8RC4 - chains e and h of the 16 polymer chains in the assembly; structure by electron microscopy, 3.10 A resolution.

Chain e:
Name: Integrator complex subunit 5
Organism: Homo sapiens
UniProt: Q6P9B9 (INT5_HUMAN); numbering as in UniProt (aligned over 1-1019)
Sequence (1021 residues; row label = number of the first residue in the row; numbers below 1 keep their minus sign (Ser-1 is residue -1)):
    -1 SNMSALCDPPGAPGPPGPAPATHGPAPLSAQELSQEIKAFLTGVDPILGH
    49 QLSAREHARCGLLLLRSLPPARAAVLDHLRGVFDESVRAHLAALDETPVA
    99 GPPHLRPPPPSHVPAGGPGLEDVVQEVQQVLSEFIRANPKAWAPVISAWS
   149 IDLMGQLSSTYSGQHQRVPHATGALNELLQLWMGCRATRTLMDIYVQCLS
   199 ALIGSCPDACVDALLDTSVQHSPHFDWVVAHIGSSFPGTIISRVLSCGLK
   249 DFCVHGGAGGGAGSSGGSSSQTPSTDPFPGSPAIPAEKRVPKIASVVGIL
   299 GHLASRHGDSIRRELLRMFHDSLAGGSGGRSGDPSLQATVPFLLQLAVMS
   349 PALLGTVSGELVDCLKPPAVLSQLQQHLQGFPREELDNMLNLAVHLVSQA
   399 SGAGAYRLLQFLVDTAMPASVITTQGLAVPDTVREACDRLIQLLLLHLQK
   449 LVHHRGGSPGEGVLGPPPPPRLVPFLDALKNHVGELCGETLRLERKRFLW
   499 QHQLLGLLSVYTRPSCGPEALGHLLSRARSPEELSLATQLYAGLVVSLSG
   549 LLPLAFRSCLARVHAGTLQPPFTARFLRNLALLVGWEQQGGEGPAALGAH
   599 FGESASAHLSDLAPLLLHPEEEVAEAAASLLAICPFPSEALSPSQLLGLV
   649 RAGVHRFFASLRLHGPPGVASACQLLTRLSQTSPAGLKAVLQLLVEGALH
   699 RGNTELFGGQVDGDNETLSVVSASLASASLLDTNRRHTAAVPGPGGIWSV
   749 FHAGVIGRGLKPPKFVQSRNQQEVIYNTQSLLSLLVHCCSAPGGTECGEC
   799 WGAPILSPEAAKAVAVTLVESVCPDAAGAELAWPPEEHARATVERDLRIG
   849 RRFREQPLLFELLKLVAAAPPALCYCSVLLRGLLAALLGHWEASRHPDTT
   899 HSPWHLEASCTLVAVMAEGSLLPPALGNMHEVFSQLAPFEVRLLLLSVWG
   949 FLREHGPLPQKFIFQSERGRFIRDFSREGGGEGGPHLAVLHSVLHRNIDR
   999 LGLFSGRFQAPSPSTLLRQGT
Disordered / not traced: -1 to 23, 96-114, 255-289, 321-337, 416-427, 455-465, 710-725, 792-794, 1010-1019
Differences from the reference sequence: expression tag (-1 to 0)

Chain h:
Name: Integrator complex subunit 8
Organism: Homo sapiens
UniProt: Q75QN2 (INT8_HUMAN); residue numbers follow UniProt; this construct covers 1-995
Sequence (995 residues; numbered 1 to 995; the number before each row is that of its first residue):
     1 MSAEAADREAATSSRPCTPPQTCWFEFLLEESLLEKHLRKPCPDPAPVQL
    51 IVQFLEQASKPSVNEQNQVQPPPDNKRNRILKLLALKVAAHLKWDLDILE
   101 KSLSVPVLNMLLNELLCISKVPPGTKHVDMDLATLPPTTAMAVLLYNRWA
   151 IRTIVQSSFPVKQAKPGPPQLSVMNQMQQEKELTENILKVLKEQAADSIL
   201 VLEAALKLNKDLYVHTMRTLDLLAMEPGMVNGETESSTAGLKVKTEEMQC
   251 QVCYDLGAAYFQQGSTNSAVYENAREKFFRTKELIAEIGSLSLHCTIDEK
   301 RLAGYCQACDVLVPSSDSTSQQLTPYSQVHICLRSGNYQEVIQIFIEDNL
   351 TLSLPVQFRQSVLRELFKKAQQGNEALDEICFKVCACNTVRDILEGRTIS
   401 VQFNQLFLRPNKEKIDFLLEVCSRSVNLEKASESLKGNMAAFLKNVCLGL
   451 EDLQYVFMISSHELFITLLKDEERKLLVDQMRKRSPRVNLCIKPVTSFYD
   501 IPASASVNIGQLEHQLILSVDPWRIRQILIELHGMTSERQFWTVSNKWEV
   551 PSVYSGVILGIKDNLTRDLVYILMAKGLHCSTVKDFSHAKQLFAACLELV
   601 TEFSPKLRQVMLNEMLLLDIHTHEAGTGQAGERPPSDLISRVRGYLEMRL
   651 PDIPLRQVIAEECVAFMLNWRENEYLTLQVPAFLLQSNPYVKLGQLLAAT
   701 CKELPGPKESRRTAKDLWEVVVQICSVSSQHKRGNDGRVSLIKQRESTLG
   751 IMYRSELLSFIKKLREPLVLTIILSLFVKLHNVREDIVNDITAEHISIWP
   801 SSIPNLQSVDFEAVAITVKELVRYTLSINPNNHSWLIIQADIYFATNQYS
   851 AALHYYLQAGAVCSDFFNKAVPPDVYTDQVIKRMIKCCSLLNCHTQVAIL
   901 CQFLREIDYKTAFKSLQEQNSHDAMDSYYDYIWDVTILEYLTYLHHKRGE
   951 TDKRQIAIKAIGQTELNASNPEEVLQLAAQRRKKKFLQAMAKLYF
Disordered / not traced: 1-21, 226-235, 730-737

Chain e / chain h interface:
Pairs across the interface (216; chain e residue first):
  Glu433(e) with Ile501(h)
  Arg437(e) with Ile501(h); Pro502(h)
  Gln440(e) with Ser497(h); Tyr499(h), hydrogen bond
  Leu441(e) with Val507(h), hydrophobic
  Leu444(e) with Gly510(h); Gln511(h)
  Gln447(e) with Gly510(h), hydrogen bond (side chain-backbone); His514(h), hydrogen bond
  Lys448(e) with Glu513(h), salt bridge; Val544(h)
  Val450(e) with Asn546(h), hydrogen bond (backbone-side chain)
  His451(e) with Val544(h); Ser545(h)
  His452(e) with Thr543(h); Val544(h); Asn546(h), hydrogen bond (backbone-side chain)
  Arg453(e) with Thr543(h), hydrogen bond (backbone-backbone); Asn546(h)
  Gly454(e) with Trp542(h); Thr543(h); Ser545(h); Asn546(h); Trp548(h); Tyr571(h), hydrogen bond (backbone-side chain)
  Trp498(e) with Ser497(h); Tyr499(h), hydrogen bond
  His500(e) with Val495(h)
  Gln501(e) with Ser497(h); His514(h)
  Val508(e) with Lys547(h)
  Arg511(e) with Lys547(h)
  Pro529(e) with Asn489(h); Leu490(h)
  Ser533(e) with Leu490(h); Cys491(h), hydrogen bond (side chain-backbone)
  Thr536(e) with Leu490(h); Cys491(h), hydrogen bond (side chain-backbone)
  Gln537(e) with Cys491(h); Lys493(h), hydrogen bond (side chain-backbone); Pro494(h); Val495(h)
  Ala540(e) with Ile492(h); Pro494(h), hydrophobic
  Gly541(e) with Leu518(h)
  Val543(e) with His579(h), hydrogen bond (backbone-side chain)
  Val544(e) with Ile517(h); Leu518(h); His579(h), hydrogen bond (backbone-side chain)
  Ser545(e) with Lys547(h); His579(h), hydrogen bond (backbone-side chain)
  Leu546(e) with His579(h), hydrogen bond (backbone-side chain); Val583(h)
  Ser547(e) with Val583(h)
  Leu580(e) with Val488(h)
  Leu581(e) with Leu490(h), hydrophobic
  Trp584(e) with Val488(h); Leu490(h), hydrophobic; Ile492(h), hydrophobic
  Gln587(e) with Arg487(h); Val488(h), hydrogen bond (side chain-backbone)
  Gly591(e) with Ile492(h)
  Leu595(e) with Ile492(h), hydrophobic
  Glu637(e) with Ile828(h); Asn829(h); Pro830(h)
  Ala638(e) with Asn831(h)
  Leu639(e) with Asn831(h), hydrogen bond (backbone-side chain)
  Ser640(e) with Pro830(h); Asn831(h); Gln858(h)
  Pro641(e) with Asn831(h); Gln858(h); Val862(h), hydrophobic; Phe866(h)
  Ser642(e) with His854(h); Gln858(h), hydrogen bond; Phe995(h)
  Leu644(e) with Phe866(h), hydrophobic
  Leu645(e) with Phe866(h), hydrophobic; Phe995(h), hydrophobic
  Arg649(e) with Lys992(h); Phe995(h), hydrogen bond (side chain-backbone)
  Pro664(e) with Asn445(h); Leu448(h), hydrophobic
  Pro665(e) with Leu448(h)
  Ala683(e) with Asp865(h); Phe866(h)
  Lys686(e) with Asn868(h); Lys869(h)
  Ala687(e) with Phe866(h), hydrophobic
  Gln690(e) with Asn868(h); Lys984(h); Gln988(h), hydrogen bond
  Gln770(e) with Gly437(h); Asn438(h); Ala441(h)
  Ile773(e) with Gly396(h); Arg397(h)
  Tyr774(e) with Ile393(h); Ile399(h), hydrophobic; Asn438(h); Ala441(h), hydrophobic; Phe442(h), hydrogen bond (side chain-backbone); Asn445(h)
  Gln777(e) with Ile399(h); Asn404(h), hydrogen bond
  Leu780(e) with Val401(h), hydrophobic
  Val784(e) with Leu408(h), hydrophobic
  His785(e) with Leu408(h)
  Ser788(e) with Leu408(h)
  Gly791(e) with Arg409(h)
  Cys795(e) with Arg409(h), hydrogen bond (backbone-side chain); Asn411(h), hydrogen bond
  Gly796(e) with Arg409(h), hydrogen bond (backbone-side chain)
  Glu797(e) with Asp378(h); Arg409(h)
  Cys798(e) with Asn411(h); Glu413(h); Lys414(h), hydrogen bond (backbone-side chain)
  Trp799(e) with Asp378(h); Glu379(h); Phe382(h), hydrophobic; Lys383(h); Leu406(h); Glu413(h); Lys414(h)
  Gly800(e) with Asp378(h); Arg409(h); Lys414(h), hydrogen bond (backbone-side chain)
  Ala801(e) with Gln405(h); Leu406(h), hydrophobic; Arg409(h)
  Pro802(e) with Gln405(h), hydrogen bond (backbone-side chain); Leu408(h); Arg409(h)
  Leu804(e) with Gln405(h)
  Lys810(e) with Lys869(h)
  Glu818(e) with Lys984(h), salt bridge
  Pro822(e) with Arg981(h), hydrogen bond (backbone-side chain)
  Asp823(e) with Glu965(h); Arg981(h)
  Ala824(e) with Glu965(h); Leu977(h)
  Ala825(e) with Val974(h)
  Ala827(e) with Leu977(h), hydrophobic
  Glu859(e) with Thr398(h), hydrogen bond
  Leu863(e) with Val401(h)
  Ala866(e) with Val401(h), hydrophobic
  Glu890(e) with Lys165(h), salt bridge
  Cys908(e) with Gln357(h), hydrogen bond
  Ala912(e) with Arg364(h)
  Ala915(e) with Arg364(h); Lys368(h)
  Glu916(e) with Arg364(h); Lys368(h), hydrogen bond (backbone-side chain); Gln402(h), hydrogen bond
  Pro922(e) with Glu365(h)
  Gly925(e) with Arg364(h), hydrogen bond (backbone-side chain)
  Asn926(e) with Ser361(h); Arg364(h), hydrogen bond
  His928(e) with Gln357(h), hydrogen bond; Ser361(h), hydrogen bond; Arg364(h), hydrogen bond
  Glu929(e) with Tyr326(h); Gln357(h); Phe358(h); Ser361(h), hydrogen bond
  Phe937(e) with Val161(h); Lys162(h)
  Leu941(e) with Pro160(h), hydrophobic
  Gln963(e) with Gln371(h), hydrogen bond (side chain-backbone)
  Arg966(e) with Ala370(h), hydrogen bond (side chain-backbone); Gln371(h); Gly373(h); Asn374(h); Glu375(h)
  Arg968(e) with Gln371(h)
  Ile970(e) with Gln372(h)
  His989(e) with Ser265(h)
  Ser990(e) with Ser158(h); Pro160(h)
  Val991(e) with Pro160(h), hydrophobic
  His993(e) with Val155(h); Phe159(h); Ala258(h); Phe261(h); Gln262(h); Arg301(h), hydrogen bond (backbone-side chain); Tyr305(h), hydrogen bond
  Arg994(e) with Phe159(h); Pro160(h), hydrogen bond (side chain-backbone); Arg301(h), hydrogen bond (backbone-side chain)
  Ile996(e) with Phe261(h), hydrophobic; Arg301(h); Gly304(h); Tyr305(h), hydrophobic
  Asp997(e) with Lys300(h); Arg301(h)
  Gly1000(e) with Gly304(h); Ala308(h)
  Leu1001(e) with Gln307(h); Tyr326(h)
  Phe1002(e) with Tyr326(h)
  Ser1003(e) with Ala308(h); Leu312(h)
  Gly1004(e) with Val311(h); His330(h)
  Arg1005(e) with Tyr326(h); Phe358(h); Ser361(h)
  Gln1007(e) with Leu312(h); His330(h); Arg334(h)
  Pro1009(e) with Arg334(h)
Interface residues without a listed pair, chain e (124 interface residues in all): Asp436, Leu497, Leu532, Ala594, His598, Ser636, Gly646, Glu694, Thr776, Ser781, Ile803, Glu807, Lys862, Ser918, Glu965, Asn995
Interface residues without a listed pair, chain h (116 interface residues in all): Val362, Thr496, Val520, Lys584, His588, Gln629, Ala861, Ala991

Summary:
Chain e and chain h form an interface of 124 and 116 residues respectively, with 45 hydrogen bonds and 3 salt
bridges. Polar contacts include Lys448(e)-Glu513(h), Glu818(e)-Lys984(h) and Glu890(e)-Lys165(h).
Here chain e is Integrator complex subunit 5 and chain h is Integrator complex subunit 8, both from Homo
sapiens. Entry 8RC4 (Structure of Integrator-PP2A complex) was determined by electron microscopy together with
8RBZ from the same study.
